Entry 2CZY (solution NMR); this record covers chains A and B.

# Chain A
Name: Paired amphipathic helix protein Sin3b
From: Mus musculus
Notes: fragment: PAH1 domain (residues 31-107)
Reference sequence: Q62141 (SIN3B_MOUSE); residue numbers follow UniProt; this construct covers 31-107
Chain sequence (77 residues; row label = number of the first residue in the row):
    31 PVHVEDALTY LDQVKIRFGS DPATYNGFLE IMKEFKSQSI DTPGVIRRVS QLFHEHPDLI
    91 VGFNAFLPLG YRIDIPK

# Chain B
Name: transcription factor REST (version 3)
Notes: fragment: Sin3 interaction domain (residues 43-57)
Reference sequence: Q13127 (Q13127_HUMAN); residues 43-57 here = UniProt positions 43-57
Chain sequence (15 residues; row label = number of the first residue in the row):
    43 APQLIMLANV ALTGE
UniProt features mapped onto this chain:
  - region: Ala43 to Glu57 (Interaction with SIN3B)

# Interface between chain A and chain B
Contacting residue pairs (19; chain A residue first):
  Val32(A) - Gln45(B)
  Val32(A) - Met48(B)
  Leu38(A) - Val52(B)
  Leu38(A) - Gly56(B)
  Leu41(A) - Val52(B)
  Leu41(A) - Ala53(B)
  Leu59(A) - Ala53(B)
  Met62(A) - Leu49(B)
  Met62(A) - Ala50(B)
  Lys63(A) - Leu54(B)
  Phe65(A) - Leu46(B)
  Phe65(A) - Ile47(B)
  Lys66(A) - Ile47(B)
  Lys66(A) - Ala50(B)
  Lys66(A) - Asn51(B)
  Val75(A) - Leu46(B)
  Phe93(A) - Leu49(B)
  Phe96(A) - Gln45(B)
  Phe96(A) - Met48(B)
Also at the interface, not in a pair above, chain A (15 interface residues in all): His33, Val34, Ala37, Thr72

# Overview
15 residues of chain A face 11 of chain B across their interface.
Chain A is Paired amphipathic helix protein Sin3b (Mus musculus) and chain B is transcription factor REST
(version 3); the structure, Solution structure of the NRSF/REST-mSin3B PAH1 complex, was determined by
solution NMR.
